Entry 7GUV (X-ray diffraction, 1.75 A resolution); this record covers chains A and D.

Chain A:
Protein: B-cell lymphoma 6 protein
From: Homo sapiens
Reference sequence: P41182 (BCL6_HUMAN); residues 5-129 here = UniProt positions 5-129
Amino-acid sequence (128 residues; row label = number of the first residue in the row):
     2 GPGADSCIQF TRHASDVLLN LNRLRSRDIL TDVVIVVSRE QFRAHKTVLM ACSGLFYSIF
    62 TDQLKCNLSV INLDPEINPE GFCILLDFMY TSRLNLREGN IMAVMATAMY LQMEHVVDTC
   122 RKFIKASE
Unresolved in the structure: 2-5
Differences from the reference sequence: expression tag (2-4)
Residues lining bound ligands: A1ACA (5-[(5-bromo-2-chloropyrimidin-4-yl)amino]-1,3-dihydro-2H-indol-2-one): Asn21, Arg24, Leu25, Met51, Ala52, Cys53, Ser54, Gly55, Tyr58, Gln113, Met114, Glu115

Chain D:
Protein: WVIP tetrapeptide
Amino-acid sequence (6 residues; numbered 0 to 5; the number before each row is that of its first residue; numbering starts at 0):
     0 XWVIPA
Modified / non-standard residues: ACE (acetyl group) at position 0

Interface between chain A and chain D:
Pairs across the interface - 11 pairs, chain A then chain D:
  Cys8(A) with Pro4(D)
  Ile9(A) with Trp1(D), hydrophobic; Val2(D)
  Gln10(A) with ACE_0(D); Trp1(D); Val2(D), hydrogen bond (backbone-backbone); Pro4(D)
  Phe11(A) with ACE_0(D); Trp1(D)
  Thr12(A) with ACE_0(D), hydrogen bond (backbone-backbone); Val2(D)
Other interface residues (no listed pair), chain D (5 interface residues in all): Ile3

Overview:
Chain A and chain D each contribute 5 residues to their interface, with 2 hydrogen bonds. Main-chain hydrogen
bonds include Gln10(A)-Val2(D) and Thr12(A)-ACE_0(D). Ligands of chain A: compound A1ACA.
Chain A is B-cell lymphoma 6 protein (Homo sapiens) and chain D is WVIP tetrapeptide; the structure, Crystal
Structure of B-cell lymphoma 6 protein BTB domain in complex with ligand 2 at 5.00 ..., was determined by
X-ray diffraction (same publication as 7GUD, 7GUE, 7GUF, 7GUG, 7GUH, 7GUI and 126 further entries).
